PDB entry 8HI1 | electron microscopy, 3.09 A resolution | chains B and F of the 8 polymer chains in the assembly

== Chain B ==
Name: CRISPR-associated endonuclease Cas1
Organism: Streptococcus thermophilus DGCC 7710
Notes: EC 3.1.-.-
Chain sequence (318 residues; numbered -4 to 313; the number before each row is that of its first residue; numbers below 1 keep their minus sign (Gly-4 is residue -4)):
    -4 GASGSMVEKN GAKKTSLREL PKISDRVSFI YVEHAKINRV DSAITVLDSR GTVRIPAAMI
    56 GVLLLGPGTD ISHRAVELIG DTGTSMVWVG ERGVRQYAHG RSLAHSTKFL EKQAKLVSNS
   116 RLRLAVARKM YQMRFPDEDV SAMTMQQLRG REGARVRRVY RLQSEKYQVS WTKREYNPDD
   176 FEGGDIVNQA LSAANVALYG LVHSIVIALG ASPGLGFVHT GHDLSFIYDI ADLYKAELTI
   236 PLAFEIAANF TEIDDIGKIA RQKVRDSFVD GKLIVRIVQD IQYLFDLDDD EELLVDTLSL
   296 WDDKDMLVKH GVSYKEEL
Unresolved in the structure: -4 to 3, 141-180, 247-252, 282-313

== Chain F ==
Name: Type I-E CRISPR-associated endoribonuclease Cas2
Organism: Streptococcus thermophilus DGCC 7710
Chain sequence (122 residues; numbered 1 to 122; the number before each row is that of its first residue):
     1 MPFTVVTLKS VPPSLRGDLT KWMQEIAIGV YVGNFNSRIR EKLWNRIQAN VGEGEATISY
    61 YYRNEIGYQF DMINSQKSVV DFDGIPLVLI PNSKTSSENY PKLGYSNAAK SRKIKRYSSY
   121 RG
Unresolved in the structure: 93-122

== How chain B and chain F interact ==
Contacting residue pairs (24):
  Val22(B) - Glu65(F)
  Val22(B) - Ile66(F)  hydrophobic
  Ser23(B) - Glu65(F)  hydrogen bond
  Ile25(B) - Phe82(F)  hydrophobic
  Tyr26(B) - Phe82(F)
  Tyr26(B) - Asp83(F)
  Ser44(B) - Asn92(F)
  Arg45(B) - Leu89(F)
  Arg45(B) - Pro91(F)
  Gly46(B) - Leu89(F)
  Gly46(B) - Ile90(F)
  Gly46(B) - Pro91(F)
  Thr47(B) - Leu89(F)
  Thr47(B) - Ile90(F)  hydrogen bond (backbone-backbone)
  Val48(B) - Val88(F)
  Val48(B) - Leu89(F)  hydrophobic
  Arg49(B) - Ile90(F)
  Arg256(B) - Asp83(F)  salt bridge
  Arg260(B) - Glu65(F)  salt bridge
  Arg260(B) - Phe82(F)
  Arg260(B) - Asp83(F)  hydrogen bond (side chain-backbone)
  Arg260(B) - Gly84(F)
  Arg260(B) - Ile85(F)
  Val264(B) - Glu65(F)
Interface residues without a listed pair, chain B (16 interface residues in all): Arg21, Pro51, Gln257
Interface residues without a listed pair, chain F (12 interface residues in all): Leu87

== Overview ==
16 residues of chain B face 12 of chain F across their interface, with 3 hydrogen bonds and 2 salt bridges.
Polar contacts include Arg256(B)-Asp83(F), Arg260(B)-Glu65(F) and Ser23(B)-Glu65(F).
Chain B is CRISPR-associated endonuclease Cas1 and chain F is Type I-E CRISPR-associated endoribonuclease
Cas2, both from Streptococcus thermophilus DGCC 7710; the structure, Streptococcus thermophilus Cas1-Cas2-
prespacer ternary complex, was determined by electron microscopy (same publication as 8H18 and 8H2F).
